5EQQ - chain A; structure by X-ray diffraction, 1.65 A resolution.

[Chain A]
Protein: NS3 protease
From: Hepatitis C virus
UniProt: C1KIK8 (C1KIK8_9HEPC); residues 1004-1179 here correspond to UniProt positions 4-179 (UniProt number = residue number - 1000)
Amino-acid sequence (190 residues; numbered 990 to 1179; the number before each row is that of its first residue):
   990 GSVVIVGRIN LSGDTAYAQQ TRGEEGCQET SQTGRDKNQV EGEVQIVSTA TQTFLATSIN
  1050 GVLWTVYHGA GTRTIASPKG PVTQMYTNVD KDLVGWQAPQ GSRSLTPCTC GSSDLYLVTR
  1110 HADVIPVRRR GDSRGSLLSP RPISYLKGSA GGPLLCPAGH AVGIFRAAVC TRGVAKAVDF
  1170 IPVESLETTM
Differences from the reference sequence: expression tag (990-1003); conflict E1013 (Leu13 in C1KIK8), E1014 (Leu14 in C1KIK8), Q1017 (Ile17 in C1KIK8), E1018 (Ile18 in C1KIK8), Q1021 (Leu21 in C1KIK8), T1040 (Ala40 in C1KIK8), S1047 (Cys47 in C1KIK8), L1052 (Cys52 in C1KIK8), T1072 (Ile72 in C1KIK8), Q1086 (Pro86 in C1KIK8), A1139 (Ser139 in C1KIK8)
Metal / ion sites: Zn2+: C1097, C1099, C1145, H1149
Small-molecule neighbours: MK-5172 linear analogue (5RS; tert-butyl N-[(2S)-1-[(2S,4R)-2-[[(1R,2R)-1-(cyclopropylsulfonylcarbamoyl)-2-ethyl-cyclopropyl]carbamoyl]-4-(3-ethyl-7-methoxy-quinoxalin-2-yl)oxy-pyrrolidin-1-yl]-3,3-dimethyl-1-oxidanylidene-butan-2-yl]carbamate): Q1041, T1042, F1043, V1055, Y1056, H1057, G1058, V1078, D1081, R1123, I1132, L1135, K1136, G1137, S1138, A1139, F1154, R1155, A1156, A1157, V1158, C1159, D1168
What the authors report for this chain:
  - binding site for MK-5172 linear analogue: Q1041, Y1056, H1057, D1081, G1137, R1155, A1157
  - mutagenesis - A1156T (230-fold): decreased binding to MK-5172 linear analogue
  - catalytic residues: H1057, D1081 (citing earlier work)

[In short]
Bound to chain A: MK-5172 linear analogue. C1097, C1099, C1145 and H1149 coordinate Zn2+. From the paper:
catalytic residues H1057 and D1081; A1156T reduces binding to MK-5172 linear analogue.
Chain A is NS3 protease (Hepatitis C virus); the structure, Crystal structure of HCV NS3/4A WT protease in
complex with 5172-Linear (MK-5172 linear analogue), was determined by X-ray diffraction (same publication as
5EPN, 5EPY and 5ETX).
